5J54 - chain A; structure by X-ray diffraction, 1.89 A resolution.

[Chain A]
Molecule: Carotenoid oxygenase
From: Novosphingobium aromaticivorans (strain DSM 12444 / F199)
UniProt: Q2GA76 (Q2GA76_NOVAD); residues 1-494 here = UniProt positions 1-494
Chain sequence (494 residues; row label = number of the first residue in the row):
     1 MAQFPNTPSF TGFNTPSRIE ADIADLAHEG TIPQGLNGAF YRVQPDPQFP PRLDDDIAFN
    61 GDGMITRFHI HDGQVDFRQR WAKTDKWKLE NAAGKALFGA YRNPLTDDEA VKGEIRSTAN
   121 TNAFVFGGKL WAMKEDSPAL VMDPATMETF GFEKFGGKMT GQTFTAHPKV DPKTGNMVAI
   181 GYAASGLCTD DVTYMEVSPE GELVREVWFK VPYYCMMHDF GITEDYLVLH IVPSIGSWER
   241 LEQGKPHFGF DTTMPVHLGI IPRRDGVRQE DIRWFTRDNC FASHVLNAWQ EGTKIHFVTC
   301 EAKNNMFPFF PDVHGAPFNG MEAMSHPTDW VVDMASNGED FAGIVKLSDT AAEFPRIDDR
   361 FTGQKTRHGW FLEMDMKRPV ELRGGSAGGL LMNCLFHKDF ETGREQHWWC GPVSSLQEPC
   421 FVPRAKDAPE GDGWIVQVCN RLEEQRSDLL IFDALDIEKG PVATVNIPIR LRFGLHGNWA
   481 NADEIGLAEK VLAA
Disordered / not traced: 1, 383-390, 489-494
Ion coordination: Fe ion: H167, H218, H284, H476 (together with oxygen molecule)
Residues lining bound ligands:
  - oxygen molecule (OXY): T121, H167, H218, H284, L475, H476
  - resveratrol (STL): F59, Y101, R102, T121, K134, E135, M216, H218, F281, S283, H284, F307, E353, F354, L475
Reported in the primary citation:
  - binding site for resveratrol: F59, Y101, K134, S283, F307, E353
  - catalytic residues: Y101, K134 (proposed by the authors, not directly observed)

[Overview]
Ligands of chain A: oxygen molecule and resveratrol. The Fe ion site is built by H167, H218, H284 and H476.
From the paper: catalytic residues Y101 and K134; a binding site for resveratrol at F59, Y101 and K134 among
others.
Chain A is Carotenoid oxygenase (Novosphingobium aromaticivorans (strain DSM 12444 / F199)); the structure,
The Structure and Mechanism of NOV1, a Resveratrol-Cleaving Dioxygenase, was determined by X-ray diffraction
(same publication as 5J53 and 5J55).
